PDB entry 8A1Y | electron microscopy, 3.30 A resolution | chains B and D of the 6 polymer chains in the assembly

== Chain B ==
Name: Na(+)-translocating NADH-quinone reductase subunit B
From: Vibrio cholerae
Notes: EC 7.2.1.1
UniProtKB: A0A085SSI3 (A0A085SSI3_VIBCL); numbering as in UniProt (aligned over 1-415)
Sequence (415 residues; numbered 1 to 415; the number before each row is that of its first residue):
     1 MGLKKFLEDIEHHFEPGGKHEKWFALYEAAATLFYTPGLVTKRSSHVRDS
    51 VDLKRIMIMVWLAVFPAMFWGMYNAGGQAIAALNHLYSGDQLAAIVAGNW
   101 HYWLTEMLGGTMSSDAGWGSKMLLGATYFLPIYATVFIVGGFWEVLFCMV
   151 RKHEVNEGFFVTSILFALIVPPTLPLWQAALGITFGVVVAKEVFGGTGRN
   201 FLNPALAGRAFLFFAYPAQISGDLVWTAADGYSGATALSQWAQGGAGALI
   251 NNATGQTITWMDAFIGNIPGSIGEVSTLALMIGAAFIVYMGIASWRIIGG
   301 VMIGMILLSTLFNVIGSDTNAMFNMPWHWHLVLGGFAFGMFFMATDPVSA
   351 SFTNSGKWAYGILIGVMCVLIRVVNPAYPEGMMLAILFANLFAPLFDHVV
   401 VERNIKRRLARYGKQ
Disordered / not traced: 1-2, 415
Covalent attachments: flavin mononucleotide (FMN) linked to Thr236
Residues lining bound ligands:
  - 1,2-Distearoyl-sn-glycerophosphoethanolamine (3PE), molecule 1: Trp143, Leu146, Phe147, Val150, Arg151, Leu181, Thr184, Phe185, Val188, Val189, Phe211
  - 1,2-Distearoyl-sn-glycerophosphoethanolamine (3PE), molecule 2: Trp260, Met261, Phe264, Met281, Trp327, His328, Trp329, Leu331
  - 1,2-Distearoyl-sn-glycerophosphoethanolamine (3PE), molecule 3: Trp295, Arg296, Ile303, Leu307, Asn354, Ser355, Trp358, Ala359, Ile362, Leu363, Val366, Phe396
  - FMN (flavin mononucleotide), molecule 1: Ile169, Leu206, Arg209, Phe213, Trp226, Ala237, Leu238, Ser239, Ser271, Glu274, Gly334, Gly335, Phe338, Gly339, Met343, Pro379, Glu380, Gly381, Met382, Met383, Leu384
  - FMN, molecule 2: Phe213, Phe214, Pro217, Ser221, Gly222, Asp223, Gln243, Ala377, Tyr378, Pro379
  - 2-heptyl-4-hydroxy quinoline N-oxide (HQO): Ala29, Leu33, Lys54, Met57, Ile58, Phe137, Gly141, Glu144, Val145, Val155, Asn156, Glu157, Gly158, Phe159, Phe160
  - riboflavin (RBF): Ile56, Met57, Val60, Gly158, Val161, Thr162, Leu165, Lys191, Gly196, Thr197, Gly198, Asn200, Asn203, Pro204, Ala205, Ile292, Ala293, Phe342, Met343, Thr345, Asp346, Pro347, Val348
What the authors report for this chain:
  - binding site for 2-heptyl-4-hydroxy quinoline N-oxide: Leu33, Phe160
  - specificity-determining residues: Leu33 (by similarity / conservation)
  - mutagenesis - F338A, F342A, D346A: decreased catalytic activity
  - mutagenesis - D346A: decreased growth

== Chain D ==
Name: Na(+)-translocating NADH-quinone reductase subunit D
From: Vibrio cholerae
Notes: EC 7.2.1.1
UniProtKB: A0A085RHY8 (A0A085RHY8_VIBCL); residues 1-210 here = UniProt positions 1-210
Sequence (210 residues; each row starts with the number of its first residue):
     1 MSSAKELKKSVLAPVLDNNPIALQVLGVCSALAVTTKLETAFVMTLAVMF
    51 VTALSNFFVSLIRNHIPNSVRIIVQMAIIASLVIVVDQILKAYLYDISKQ
   101 LSVFVGLIITNCIVMGRAEAFAMKSEPIPSFIDGIGNGLGYGFVLMTVGF
   151 FRELLGSGKLFGLEVLPLISNGGWYQPNGLMLLAPSAFFLIGFMIWAIRT
   201 FKPEQVEAKE
Disordered / not traced: 1-6, 209-210
Ion coordination: 2Fe-2S cluster Fe: Cys29, Cys112 (shared with 2 residues of chain E)
Residues lining bound ligands:
  - 1,2-Distearoyl-sn-glycerophosphoethanolamine (3PE): Phe189, Leu190, Phe193, Trp196, Ala197, Thr200
  - 2Fe-2S cluster (FES): Gly27, Val28, Cys29, Asn111, Cys112
What the authors report for this chain:
  - mutagenesis - C29A: abolished binding to 2Fe-2S cluster

== Chain B / chain D interface ==
Contacting residue pairs (12):
  Phe185(B) with Phe189(D), hydrophobic
  Val189(B) with Phe193(D), hydrophobic
  Phe211(B) with Asn178(D); Leu180(D), hydrophobic
  Phe214(B) with Gly179(D); Leu180(D)
  Ala215(B) with Asn178(D); Gly179(D), hydrogen bond (backbone-backbone); Leu180(D)
  Tyr216(B) with Gln176(D); Asn178(D), hydrogen bond
  Gln219(B) with Gln176(D), hydrogen bond
Interface residues without a listed pair, chain B (13 interface residues in all): Phe147, Trp177, Gln178, Val188, Val193, Ala218
Interface residues without a listed pair, chain D (9 interface residues in all): Pro177, Leu183, Trp196

== In short ==
13 residues of chain B face 9 of chain D across their interface, with 3 hydrogen bonds. Polar contacts include
Tyr216(B)-Asn178(D), Gln219(B)-Gln176(D) and Ala215(B)-Gly179(D). The paper reports a binding site for
2-heptyl-4-hydroxy quinoline N-oxide at Leu33(B) and Phe160(B); F338A, F342A and D346A of chain B reduce
catalytic activity.
Here chain B is Na(+)-translocating NADH-quinone reductase subunit B and chain D is Na(+)-translocating
NADH-quinone reductase subunit D, both from Vibrio cholerae. Entry 8A1Y (Sodium pumping NADH-quinone
oxidoreductase with inhibitor HQNO) was determined by electron microscopy, deposited together with 8A1T, 8A1U,
8A1V, 8A1W, 8A1X, 8ACW and 8ACY.
